Entry 4BE4 (X-ray diffraction, 2.60 A resolution); this record covers chain A.

Chain A:
Name: Sterol esterase
Organism: Ophiostoma piceae
Notes: EC 3.1.1.13
UniProtKB: Q2TFW1 (Q2TFW1_9PEZI); numbering as in UniProt (aligned over 13-549)
Chain sequence (545 residues; row label = number of the first residue in the row):
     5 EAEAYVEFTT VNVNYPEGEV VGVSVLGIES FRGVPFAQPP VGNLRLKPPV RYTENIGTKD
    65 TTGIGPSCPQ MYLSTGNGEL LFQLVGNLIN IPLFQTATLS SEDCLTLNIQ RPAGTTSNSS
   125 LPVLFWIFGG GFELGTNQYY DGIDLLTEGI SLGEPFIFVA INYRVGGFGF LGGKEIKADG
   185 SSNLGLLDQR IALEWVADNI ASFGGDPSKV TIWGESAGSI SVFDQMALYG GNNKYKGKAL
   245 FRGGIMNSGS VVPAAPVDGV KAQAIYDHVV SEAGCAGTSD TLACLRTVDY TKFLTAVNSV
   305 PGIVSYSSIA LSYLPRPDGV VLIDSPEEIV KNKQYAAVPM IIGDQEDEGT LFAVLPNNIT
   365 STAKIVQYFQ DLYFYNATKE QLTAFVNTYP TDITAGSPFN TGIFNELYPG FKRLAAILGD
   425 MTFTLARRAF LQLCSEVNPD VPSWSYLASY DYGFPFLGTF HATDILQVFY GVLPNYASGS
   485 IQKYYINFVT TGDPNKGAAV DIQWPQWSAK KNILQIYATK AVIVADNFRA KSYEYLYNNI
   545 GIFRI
Disordered / not traced: 5-10
Differences from the reference sequence: expression tag (5-12)
Disulfide bonds: Cys72-Cys108, Cys279-Cys288
Glycans and other covalent adducts: N-acetylglucosamine (NAG) linked to Asn362, Asn380
Residues lining bound ligands:
  - 1,4-diethylene dioxide (DIO), molecule 1: Pro116, Ala117, Gly118, Thr119, Leu125, Pro159
  - 1,4-diethylene dioxide (DIO), molecule 2: Gly118, Thr120, Asn122, Ser123
  - 1,4-diethylene dioxide (DIO), molecule 3: Thr120, Ser121, Ser206
  - 1,4-diethylene dioxide (DIO), molecule 4: Gly135, Phe136, Ser220, Ala221, Ile224, Ile307, Ile313, Leu315, Phe356, Thr426, Phe427, His465
  - 1,4-diethylene dioxide (DIO), molecule 5: Arg194, Ile195, Glu198, Tyr233
  - 1,4-diethylene dioxide (DIO), molecule 6: Val256, Pro257, Phe378, Met425, Thr426, Phe547, Ile549
What the authors report for this chain:
  - contacts within the chain: Leu92-Phe458 (hydrophobic contact), Leu92-Phe464 (hydrophobic contact), Leu88-Phe458, Leu88-Phe460
  - catalytic residues: Gly134, Gly135 (proposed by the authors, not directly observed)

Overview:
Chain A binds 6 copies of 1,4-diethylene dioxide. Covalently linked N-acetylglucosamine: at Asn362 and Asn380.
From the paper: catalytic residues Gly134 and Gly135; contacts within the chain involving Cys72, Cys108 and
Leu92 among others.
Chain A is Sterol esterase (Ophiostoma piceae); the structure, Closed conformation of O. piceae sterol
esterase, was determined by X-ray diffraction (same publication as 4BE9).
